2O4K - chains A and B; structure by X-ray diffraction, 1.60 A resolution.

== Chain A (and B) ==
Protein: protease
Organism: Human immunodeficiency virus 1
Notes: chain B of this document is another copy of the same molecule, construct and numbering; everything in this record applies to it too
UniProtKB: P03367 (POL_HV1BR); residues 1-99 here correspond to UniProt positions 500-598 (UniProt number = residue number + 499)
Sequence (99 residues; numbered 1 to 99; the number before each row is that of its first residue):
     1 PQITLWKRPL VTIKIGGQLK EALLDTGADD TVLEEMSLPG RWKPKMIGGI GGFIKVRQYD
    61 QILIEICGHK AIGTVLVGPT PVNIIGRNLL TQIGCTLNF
Differences from the reference sequence: engineered mutation Lys7 (Gln506 in P03367)
Residues lining bound ligands: atazanavir (DR7; (3S,8S,9S,12S)-3,12-bis(1,1-dimethylethyl)-8-hydroxy-4,11-dioxo-9-(phenylmethyl)-6-[[4-(2-pyridinyl)phenyl]methyl]-2,5, 6,10,13-pentaazatetradecanedioic acid dimethyl ester): Arg8, Leu23, Asp25, Gly27, Ala28, Asp29, Asp30, Val32, Ile47, Gly48, Gly49, Ile50, Phe53, Pro81, Val82, Ile84
What the authors report for this chain:
  - binding site for atazanavir: Ile50
  - mutagenesis - V82F/I84V: decreased binding to atazanavir
  - catalytic residues: Asp25 (citing earlier work)
  - mutagenesis - I50V, V82F/I84V: decreased catalytic activity

== Chain A / chain B interface ==
Contacting residue pairs - 106 pairs, chain A then chain B:
  Pro1(A) with Leu97(B); Asn98(B); Phe99(B), hydrogen bond (backbone-backbone)
  Gln2(A) with Thr96(B); Leu97(B); Asn98(B), hydrogen bond
  Ile3(A) with Thr96(B); Leu97(B), hydrogen bond (backbone-backbone); Phe99(B), hydrophobic
  Leu5(A) with Thr26(B); Arg87(B), hydrogen bond (backbone-side chain); Thr91(B); Cys95(B)
  Trp6(A) with Arg87(B), hydrogen bond (backbone-side chain); Thr91(B)
  Lys7(A) with Arg87(B)
  Arg8(A) with Asp29(B), salt bridge; Arg87(B)
  Pro9(A) with Thr26(B); Arg87(B); Leu97(B), hydrophobic
  Leu23(A) with Gly27(B)
  Leu24(A) with Thr26(B), hydrogen bond (backbone-side chain); Leu97(B), hydrophobic
  Asp25(A) with Asp25(B); Thr26(B); Gly27(B), hydrogen bond (side chain-backbone)
  Thr26(A) with Leu5(B); Pro9(B); Leu24(B), hydrogen bond (side chain-backbone); Asp25(B); Thr26(B), hydrogen bond (side chain-backbone); Leu97(B)
  Gly27(A) with Leu23(B); Asp25(B), hydrogen bond (backbone-side chain)
  Asp29(A) with Arg8(B), salt bridge
  Val32(A) with Ile50(B), hydrophobic
  Gly48(A) with Ile50(B)
  Gly49(A) with Ile50(B); Pro81(B)
  Ile50(A) with Gly49(B); Ile50(B), hydrogen bond (backbone-backbone); Gly51(B), hydrogen bond (backbone-backbone); Gly52(B); Ile54(B); Thr80(B); Pro81(B); Ile84(B), hydrophobic
  Gly51(A) with Ile50(B), hydrogen bond (backbone-backbone); Gly51(B); Gly52(B); Ile54(B)
  Gly52(A) with Ile50(B); Gly51(B)
  Ile54(A) with Ile50(B); Gly51(B)
  Cys67(A) with Phe99(B), hydrophobic
  His69(A) with Phe99(B)
  Thr80(A) with Ile50(B)
  Pro81(A) with Gly49(B); Ile50(B)
  Ile84(A) with Ile50(B), hydrophobic
  Arg87(A) with Leu5(B), hydrogen bond (side chain-backbone); Trp6(B), hydrogen bond (side chain-backbone); Lys7(B), hydrogen bond (side chain-backbone); Arg8(B); Pro9(B)
  Leu90(A) with Leu5(B), hydrophobic
  Thr91(A) with Leu5(B); Trp6(B)
  Gln92(A) with Trp6(B)
  Ile93(A) with Phe99(B)
  Gly94(A) with Asn98(B); Phe99(B)
  Cys95(A) with Leu5(B); Leu97(B), hydrophobic; Asn98(B); Phe99(B), hydrophobic
  Thr96(A) with Gln2(B); Ile3(B); Thr4(B); Thr96(B); Leu97(B); Asn98(B), hydrogen bond (backbone-backbone)
  Leu97(A) with Pro1(B); Gln2(B); Ile3(B), hydrogen bond (backbone-backbone); Pro9(B), hydrophobic; Leu24(B), hydrophobic; Thr26(B); Thr96(B); Leu97(B), hydrophobic
  Asn98(A) with Pro1(B); Gln2(B), hydrogen bond; Gly94(B); Cys95(B); Thr96(B), hydrogen bond (backbone-backbone); Asn98(B)
  Phe99(A) with Pro1(B), hydrogen bond (backbone-backbone); Ile3(B), hydrophobic; Leu24(B), hydrophobic; Cys67(B), hydrophobic; His69(B); Ile93(B); Gly94(B); Cys95(B), hydrophobic
Other interface residues (no listed pair), chain A (40 interface residues in all): Thr4, Ile47, Pro79
Other interface residues (no listed pair), chain B (38 interface residues in all): Ile47, Gly48, Pro79, Leu90

== Overview ==
40 residues of chain A face 38 of chain B across their interface; the contacts include 21 hydrogen bonds and 2
salt bridges. Among the polar pairs are Arg8(A)-Asp29(B), Gln2(A)-Asn98(B) and Leu5(A)-Arg87(B). Chain A binds
atazanavir. From the paper: the catalytic residue Asp25(A); I50V and V82F/I84V of chain A reduce catalytic
activity.
Chain A and chain B are both protease (Human immunodeficiency virus 1); the structure, Crystal Structure of
HIV-1 Protease (Q7K) in Complex with Atazanavir, was determined by X-ray diffraction, deposited together with
2O4L, 2O4N, 2O4P and 2O4S.
